7SSG - chains A and C of the 3 polymer chains in the assembly; structure by electron microscopy, 5.20 A resolution (low resolution: residue-level contacts below are approximate; hydrogen-bond / salt-bridge calls are withheld).

# Chain A
Name: Transcription-repair-coupling factor
From: Escherichia coli
Notes: EC 3.6.4.-
UniProt: P30958 (MFD_ECOLI); residues 1-1148 here = UniProt positions 1-1148
Amino-acid sequence (1148 residues; row label = number of the first residue in the row):
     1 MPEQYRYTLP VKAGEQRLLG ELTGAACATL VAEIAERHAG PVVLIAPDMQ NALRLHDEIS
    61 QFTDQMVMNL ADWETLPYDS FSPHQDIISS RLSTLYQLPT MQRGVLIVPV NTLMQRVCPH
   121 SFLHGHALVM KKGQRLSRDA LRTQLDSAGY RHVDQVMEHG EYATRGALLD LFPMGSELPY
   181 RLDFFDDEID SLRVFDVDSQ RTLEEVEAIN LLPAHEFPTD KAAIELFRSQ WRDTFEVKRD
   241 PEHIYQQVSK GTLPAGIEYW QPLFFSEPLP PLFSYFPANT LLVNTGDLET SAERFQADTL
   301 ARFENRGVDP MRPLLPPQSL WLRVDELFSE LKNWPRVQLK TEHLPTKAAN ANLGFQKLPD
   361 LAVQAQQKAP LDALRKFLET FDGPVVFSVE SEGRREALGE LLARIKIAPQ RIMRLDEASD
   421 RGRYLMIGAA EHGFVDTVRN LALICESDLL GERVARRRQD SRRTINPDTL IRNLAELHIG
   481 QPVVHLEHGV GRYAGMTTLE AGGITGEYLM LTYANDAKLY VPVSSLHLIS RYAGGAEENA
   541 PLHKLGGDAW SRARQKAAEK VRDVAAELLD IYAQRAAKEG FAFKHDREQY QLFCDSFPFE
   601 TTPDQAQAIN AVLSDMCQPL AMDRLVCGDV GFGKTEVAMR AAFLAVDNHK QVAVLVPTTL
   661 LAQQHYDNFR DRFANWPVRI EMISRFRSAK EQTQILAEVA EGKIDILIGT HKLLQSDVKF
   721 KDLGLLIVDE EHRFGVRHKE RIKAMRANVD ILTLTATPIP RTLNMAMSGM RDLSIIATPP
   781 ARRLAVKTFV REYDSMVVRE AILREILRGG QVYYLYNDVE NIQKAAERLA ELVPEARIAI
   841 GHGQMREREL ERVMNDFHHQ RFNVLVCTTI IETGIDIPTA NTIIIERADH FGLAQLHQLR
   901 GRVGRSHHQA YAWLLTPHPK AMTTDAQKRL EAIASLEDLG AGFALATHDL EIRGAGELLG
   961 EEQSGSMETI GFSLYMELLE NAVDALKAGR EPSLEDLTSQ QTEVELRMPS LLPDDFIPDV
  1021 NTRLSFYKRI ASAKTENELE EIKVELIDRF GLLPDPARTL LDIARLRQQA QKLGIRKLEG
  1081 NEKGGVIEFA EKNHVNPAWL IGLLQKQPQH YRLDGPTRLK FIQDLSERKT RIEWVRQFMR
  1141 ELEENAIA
Not modelled in the structure: 1-574, 957-1148
UniProt features mapped onto this chain:
  - motif: Asp729 to His732 (DEEH box)
  - binding site (ATP): Gly628 to Thr635
What the authors report for this chain:
  - mutagenesis - R953A: decreased binding to template strand overhang

# Chain C
Molecule: 18-nt DNA strand
Sequence (18 nucleotides; numbered 1 to 18; the number before each row is that of its first residue):
     1 TGGCGACGGC AGCGAGGC

# How chain A and chain C interact
Residue-residue contacts - 11 pairs, chain A then chain C:
  Ser688(A) - DA6(C)
  Ala689(A) - DG5(C)
  Phe734(A) - DG14(C)
  Gly735(A) - DG14(C)
  Val736(A) - DA15(C)
  Arg737(A) - DC13(C)
  Arg737(A) - DG14(C)
  Phe891(A) - DC18(C)
  Leu893(A) - DG17(C)
  Leu893(A) - DC18(C)
  Arg929(A) - DC18(C)

# Summary
9 residues of chain A and 7 residues of chain C are in contact. Curated annotation (UniProt) lists 8
ATP-binding residues on chain A. The paper reports that R953A of chain A reduces binding to template strand
overhang.
Chain A is Transcription-repair-coupling factor (Escherichia coli) and chain C is an 18-nt DNA strand; the
structure, Mfd DNA complex, was determined by electron microscopy.
